8BDT - chains B and C of the 4 polymer chains in the assembly; structure by X-ray diffraction, 2.70 A resolution.

[Chain B]
Protein: Elongin-B
Organism: Homo sapiens
Reference sequence: Q15370 (ELOB_HUMAN); numbering as in UniProt (aligned over 1-104)
Amino-acid sequence (104 residues; each row starts with the number of its first residue):
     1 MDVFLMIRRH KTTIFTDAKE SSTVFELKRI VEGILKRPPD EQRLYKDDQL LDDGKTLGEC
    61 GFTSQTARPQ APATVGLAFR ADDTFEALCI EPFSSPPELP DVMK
Swiss-Prot annotation at these positions:
  - modified residue: Met-1 (N-acetylmethionine), Thr-84 (Phosphothreonine)

[Chain C]
Protein: Elongin-C
Organism: Homo sapiens
Reference sequence: Q15369 (ELOC_HUMAN); residue numbers follow UniProt; this construct covers 17-112
Amino-acid sequence (97 residues; each row starts with the number of its first residue):
    16 MMYVKLISSD GHEFIVKREH ALTSGTIKAM LSGPGQFAEN ETNEVNFREI PSHVLSKVCM
    76 YFTYKVRYTN SSTEIPEFPI APEIALELLM AANFLDC
Differences from the reference sequence: initiating methionine (16)

[Interface between chain B and chain C]
Residue-residue contacts (56):
  Phe-4(B) with Thr-78(C); Arg-82(C)
  Met-6(B) with Met-75(C), hydrophobic
  Arg-8(B) with His-27(C)
  Lys-11(B) with Asp-25(C); Gly-26(C); His-27(C); Glu-28(C), hydrogen bond (backbone-backbone)
  Thr-12(B) with Glu-28(C), hydrogen bond; Ile-30(C)
  Thr-13(B) with Glu-28(C), hydrogen bond (backbone-backbone); Phe-29(C); Ile-30(C), hydrogen bond (backbone-backbone)
  Ile-14(B) with Ile-30(C)
  Phe-15(B) with Phe-29(C), hydrophobic; Ile-30(C), hydrogen bond (backbone-backbone); Val-31(C), hydrophobic; Ser-71(C); Cys-74(C), hydrophobic; Met-75(C), hydrophobic
  Thr-16(B) with Tyr-18(C), hydrogen bond; Lys-32(C), hydrogen bond
  Asp-17(B) with Lys-32(C), salt bridge
  Ile-34(B) with Tyr-18(C); Ile-30(C), hydrophobic
  Pro-69(B) with Met-75(C); Thr-78(C); Tyr-79(C), hydrophobic; Arg-82(C); Tyr-83(C), hydrophobic
  Gln-70(B) with Lys-72(C); Met-75(C); Tyr-79(C); Tyr-83(C); Pro-91(C); Phe-93(C); Pro-94(C)
  Pro-72(B) with Met-75(C)
  Glu-91(B) with His-27(C), hydrogen bond (backbone-side chain)
  Pro-92(B) with His-27(C)
  Phe-93(B) with His-27(C); Phe-29(C), hydrophobic; Ser-67(C); His-68(C); Ser-71(C)
  Ser-94(B) with Asp-25(C); Pro-66(C); Ser-67(C), hydrogen bond (backbone-side chain); His-68(C), hydrogen bond
  Ser-95(B) with His-68(C)
  Pro-96(B) with His-68(C); Glu-98(C)
  Pro-97(B) with Glu-102(C)
  Leu-99(B) with Pro-97(C)
  Met-103(B) with Pro-97(C); Leu-101(C), hydrophobic
Also at the interface, not in a pair above, chain B (26 interface residues in all): His-10, Ile-30, Pro-100
Also at the interface, not in a pair above, chain C (32 interface residues in all): Met-16, His-35, Glu-92, Ile-99, Ala-100

[Summary]
The interface between chain B and chain C involves 26 residues on one side and 32 on the other; the contacts
include 10 hydrogen bonds and 1 salt bridge. Polar contacts include Asp-17(B)/Lys-32(C), Thr-12(B)/Glu-28(C)
and Thr-16(B)/Tyr-18(C).
Here chain B is Elongin-B and chain C is Elongin-C, both from Homo sapiens. Entry 8BDT (Ternary complex
between VCB, BRD4-BD2 and PROTAC 51) was determined by X-ray diffraction, deposited together with 8BDI, 8BDJ,
8BDL, 8BDM, 8BDN, 8BDO and 3 further entries.
